1IMH - chains A and C of the 4 polymer chains in the assembly; structure by X-ray diffraction, 2.86 A resolution.

Chain A:
Molecule: 15-nt DNA strand
Sequence (15 nucleotides; numbered 4001 to 4015; the number before each row is that of its first residue):
  4001 TTGCTGGAAA AATAG

Chain C:
Name: Nuclear factor of activated T cells 5
Source organism: Homo sapiens
Notes: fragment: dna binding region
Reference sequence: O94916 (NFAT5_HUMAN); residues 188-468 here correspond to UniProt positions 264-544 (UniProt number = residue number + 76)
Amino-acid sequence (281 residues; each row starts with the number of its first residue):
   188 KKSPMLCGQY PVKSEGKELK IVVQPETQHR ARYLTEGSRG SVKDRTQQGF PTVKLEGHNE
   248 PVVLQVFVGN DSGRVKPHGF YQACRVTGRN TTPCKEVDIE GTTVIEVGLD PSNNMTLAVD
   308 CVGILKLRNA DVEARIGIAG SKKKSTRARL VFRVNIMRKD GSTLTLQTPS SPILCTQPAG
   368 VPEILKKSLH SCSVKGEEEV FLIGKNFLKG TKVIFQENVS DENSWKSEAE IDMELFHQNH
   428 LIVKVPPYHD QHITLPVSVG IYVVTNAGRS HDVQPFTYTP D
UniProt features mapped onto this chain:
  - DNA-binding region: Arg-217 to Gly-224

Interface between chain A and chain C:
Contacting residue pairs (14):
  DC4004(A) with Ser-225(C), hydrogen bond to the phosphate
  DT4005(A) with Gly-224(C), base contact; Ser-225(C), base contact; Arg-226(C), sugar contact; Gly-227(C), hydrogen bond to the phosphate
  DG4006(A) with Arg-217(C), base contact; Arg-226(C), hydrogen bond to the base
  DG4007(A) with Arg-217(C), hydrogen bond to the base; Arg-226(C), base contact; Gln-364(C), base contact
  DA4008(A) with Arg-217(C), base contact; Gln-364(C), base contact; Lys-392(C), salt bridge to the phosphate
  DA4014(A) with Lys-331(C), salt bridge to the phosphate
Also at the interface, not in a pair above, chain A (7 interface residues in all): DT4013
Also at the interface, not in a pair above, chain C (9 interface residues in all): Gly-367

In short:
7 residues of chain A and 9 residues of chain C are in contact; the contacts include 4 hydrogen bonds and 2
salt bridges. Polar pairs include DG4006(A)/Arg-226(C), DG4007(A)/Arg-217(C) and DC4004(A)/Ser-225(C). Curated
annotation (UniProt) lists a DNA-binding region on chain C.
Here chain A is a 15-nt DNA strand and chain C is Nuclear factor of activated T cells 5 (Homo sapiens). Entry
1IMH (TonEBP/DNA COMPLEX) was determined by X-ray diffraction.
